7K23 - chains A and B of the 15 polymer chains in the assembly; structure by electron microscopy, 3.30 A resolution.

# Chain A (and B)
Molecule: Capsid protein VP1
Organism: Mus musculus polyomavirus 1
Notes: chain B of this document is another copy of the same molecule, construct and numbering; everything in this record applies to it too
Reference sequence: A0A247D727 (A0A247D727_POVM1); residues -15 to 367 here correspond to UniProt positions 2-384 (UniProt number = residue number + 17)
Sequence (383 residues; row label = number of the first residue in the row; numbers below 1 keep their minus sign (Ala-15 is residue -15)):
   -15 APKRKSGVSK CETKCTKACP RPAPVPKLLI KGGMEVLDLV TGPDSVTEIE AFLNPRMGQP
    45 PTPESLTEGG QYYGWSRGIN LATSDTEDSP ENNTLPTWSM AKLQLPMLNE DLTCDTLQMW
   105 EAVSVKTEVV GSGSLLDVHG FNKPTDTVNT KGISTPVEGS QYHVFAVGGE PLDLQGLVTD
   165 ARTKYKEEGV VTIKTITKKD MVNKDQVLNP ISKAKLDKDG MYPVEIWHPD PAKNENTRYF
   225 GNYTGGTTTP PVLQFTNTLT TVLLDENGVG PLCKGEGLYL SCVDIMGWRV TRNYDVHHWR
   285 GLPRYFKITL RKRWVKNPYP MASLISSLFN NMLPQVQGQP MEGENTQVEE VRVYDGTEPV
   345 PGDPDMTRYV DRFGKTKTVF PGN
Not modelled in the structure: -15 to 0, 367 (chain B: -15 to 0)

# Interface between chain A and chain B
Disulfides between the chains: Cys3(A)-Cys98(B)
Residue-residue contacts - 115 pairs, chain A then chain B:
  Cys3(A) - Asp95(B)
  Cys3(A) - Cys98(B)  disulfide
  Pro4(A) - Asp95(B)
  Pro4(A) - Thr100(B)
  Pro4(A) - Trp298(B)  hydrophobic
  Pro6(A) - Trp298(B)
  Pro6(A) - Val299(B)
  Pro6(A) - Lys300(B)
  Ala7(A) - Arg297(B)
  Pro10(A) - Asn251(B)
  Lys11(A) - Lys300(B)
  Lys15(A) - Asn218(B)
  Gly16(A) - Lys217(B)  hydrogen bond (backbone-side chain)
  Glu34(A) - Ala216(B)
  Glu34(A) - Lys217(B)  salt bridge
  Phe36(A) - Leu192(B)  hydrophobic
  Phe36(A) - Pro194(B)  hydrophobic
  Asn38(A) - Val191(B)
  Asn38(A) - Leu192(B)
  Pro39(A) - Val191(B)
  Pro45(A) - Asn187(B)
  Pro47(A) - Asn187(B)
  Glu48(A) - Asn187(B)
  Glu48(A) - Lys188(B)
  Leu50(A) - Ala165(B)
  Leu50(A) - Arg166(B)
  Leu50(A) - Met185(B)
  Leu50(A) - Asn187(B)
  Gly54(A) - Arg166(B)
  Gln55(A) - Asn187(B)  hydrogen bond
  Gln55(A) - Gln190(B)
  Tyr57(A) - Asn187(B)
  Tyr57(A) - Gln190(B)
  Tyr57(A) - Val191(B)  hydrophobic
  Trp59(A) - Thr163(B)  hydrogen bond (side chain-backbone)
  Glu112(A) - Tyr223(B)  hydrogen bond
  Val114(A) - Leu161(B)
  Val114(A) - Leu192(B)  hydrophobic
  Gly115(A) - Leu161(B)
  Gly115(A) - His212(B)
  Gly117(A) - Tyr146(B)
  Gly117(A) - Val208(B)
  Gly117(A) - Glu209(B)
  Gly117(A) - His212(B)
  Ser118(A) - Leu161(B)
  Ser118(A) - Thr163(B)
  Ser118(A) - Glu209(B)
  Ser118(A) - His212(B)
  Leu119(A) - Tyr227(B)
  Leu120(A) - Ser144(B)
  Leu120(A) - Tyr146(B)  hydrophobic
  Leu120(A) - Glu209(B)
  Leu120(A) - Tyr227(B)  hydrophobic
  Leu120(A) - Ile269(B)  hydrophobic
  Leu120(A) - Trp283(B)
  Asp121(A) - Thr163(B)  hydrogen bond
  Asp121(A) - Glu209(B)
  Val122(A) - Leu65(B)
  Val122(A) - Trp272(B)  hydrophobic
  Val122(A) - Trp283(B)  hydrophobic
  His123(A) - Asp72(B)
  His123(A) - Pro74(B)
  His123(A) - Leu79(B)
  Gly124(A) - Ala66(B)
  Phe125(A) - Ala66(B)
  Phe125(A) - Thr67(B)
  Phe125(A) - Ser68(B)
  Phe125(A) - Asp69(B)
  Thr129(A) - Thr231(B)
  Thr129(A) - Asp279(B)  hydrogen bond
  Thr129(A) - His281(B)
  Asp130(A) - Asp279(B)
  Lys135(A) - Asp279(B)
  Gly136(A) - Leu65(B)
  Gly136(A) - Asp279(B)  hydrogen bond (backbone-side chain)
  Gly136(A) - His281(B)
  Ile137(A) - Ile63(B)  hydrophobic
  Ile137(A) - Leu65(B)  hydrophobic
  Ile137(A) - Asp279(B)
  Ile137(A) - His281(B)
  Ser138(A) - Leu65(B)
  Thr139(A) - Thr231(B)
  Pro140(A) - Gly230(B)
  Pro140(A) - Thr231(B)
  Glu142(A) - Gly230(B)
  Glu142(A) - Thr231(B)  hydrogen bond (side chain-backbone)
  Pro234(A) - Gly229(B)
  Pro234(A) - Thr233(B)
  Pro235(A) - Tyr227(B)
  Pro235(A) - Thr228(B)
  Pro235(A) - Gly229(B)  hydrogen bond (backbone-backbone)
  Val236(A) - Tyr227(B)
  Val236(A) - Thr228(B)
  Leu237(A) - Asn226(B)
  Leu237(A) - Tyr227(B)  hydrogen bond (backbone-backbone)
  Gln238(A) - Gly225(B)
  Gln238(A) - Asn226(B)
  Phe239(A) - Tyr146(B)
  Phe239(A) - Val148(B)  hydrophobic
  Phe239(A) - Gly225(B)  hydrogen bond (backbone-backbone)
  Thr240(A) - Tyr223(B)
  Thr240(A) - Phe224(B)
  Asn241(A) - Glu219(B)
  Asn241(A) - Thr221(B)  hydrogen bond (side chain-backbone)
  Asn241(A) - Tyr223(B)  hydrogen bond (backbone-backbone)
  Thr242(A) - Phe224(B)
  Arg276(A) - Leu65(B)
  Arg284(A) - Leu161(B)
  Arg284(A) - Val162(B)
  Arg284(A) - Thr163(B)
  Arg284(A) - Gln190(B)  hydrogen bond (side chain-backbone)
  Pro287(A) - Leu161(B)  hydrophobic
  Pro287(A) - Val191(B)
  Pro287(A) - Leu192(B)  hydrophobic
  Tyr289(A) - Pro215(B)
Interface residues without a listed pair, chain A (59 interface residues in all): Val9, Tyr56, Ser116, Pro128, Leu286
Interface residues without a listed pair, chain B (63 interface residues in all): Asn64, Tyr169, Val186, Pro213, Arg222, Val253, Tyr278

# Summary
Chain A and chain B form an interface of 59 and 63 residues respectively; the contacts include 1 disulfide
bond, 14 hydrogen bonds and 1 salt bridge. Polar pairs include Glu34(A)-Lys217(B), Gly16(A)-Lys217(B) and
Gln55(A)-Asn187(B).
Both chains are Capsid protein VP1 (Mus musculus polyomavirus 1). Entry 7K23 (Murine polyomavirus hexavalent
capsomer with 8A7H5 Fab, subparticle reconstruction) was determined by electron microscopy (same publication
as 7K22, 7K24 and 7K25).
